6GBM - chains B and A; structure by solution NMR.

# Chain B
Name: RNA-binding protein FUS
Organism: Homo sapiens
UniProtKB: P35637 (FUS_HUMAN); residues 280-377 here = UniProt positions 280-377
Sequence (102 residues; numbered 276 to 377; the number before each row is that of its first residue):
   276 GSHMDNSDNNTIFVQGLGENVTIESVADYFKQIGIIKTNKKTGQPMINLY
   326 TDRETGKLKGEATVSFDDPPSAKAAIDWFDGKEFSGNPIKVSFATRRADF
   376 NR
Construct notes: expression tag (276-279)
From the paper describing this entry:
  - binding site for the 23-nt RNA strand (chain A): Asp-283, Asn-284, Asn-285, Thr-286, Phe-288, Asn-314, Lys-315, Lys-316, Asn-323, Tyr-325, Thr-326, Arg-328, Lys-334, Thr-338, Thr-370, Arg-371, Arg-372, Ala-373, Asn-376
  - mutagenesis - F288A/K315A/K316A/Y325A (4 to 5-fold), K315A/K316A (2 to 3-fold), R371A/R372A (3 fold): decreased binding to the 23-nt RNA strand (chain A)
  - mutagenesis - N314A/Q319A/M321A: unchanged binding to the 23-nt RNA strand (chain A)

# Chain A
Molecule: 23-nt RNA strand
Sequence (23 nucleotides; each row starts with the number of its first residue):
     1 GGCAGAUUACAAUUCUAUUUGCC

# Interface between chain B and chain A
Contacting residue pairs - 38 pairs, chain B then chain A:
  Asp-283(B) / C15(A)  base contact
  Asn-284(B) / C15(A)  base contact
  Asn-285(B) / C15(A)  base contact
  Thr-286(B) / C15(A)  sugar contact
  Phe-288(B) / U14(A)  base contact
  Lys-312(B) / G2(A)  phosphate contact
  Lys-315(B) / C3(A)  phosphate contact
  Lys-315(B) / A4(A)  phosphate contact
  Lys-316(B) / U16(A)  base contact
  Lys-316(B) / A17(A)  phosphate contact
  Lys-316(B) / U18(A)  base contact
  Thr-317(B) / U16(A)  base contact
  Leu-324(B) / A12(A)  base contact
  Tyr-325(B) / A12(A)  base contact
  Tyr-325(B) / U13(A)  base contact
  Tyr-325(B) / U14(A)  sugar contact
  Tyr-325(B) / C15(A)  phosphate contact
  Thr-326(B) / U13(A)  base contact
  Asp-327(B) / U13(A)  base contact
  Arg-328(B) / A12(A)  phosphate contact
  Arg-328(B) / U13(A)  base contact
  Lys-334(B) / U13(A)  base contact
  Glu-336(B) / U14(A)  phosphate contact
  Thr-338(B) / U14(A)  sugar contact
  Thr-338(B) / C15(A)  sugar contact
  Ser-340(B) / C15(A)  base contact
  Ala-369(B) / U14(A)  base contact
  Thr-370(B) / U14(A)  sugar contact
  Thr-370(B) / C15(A)  base contact
  Arg-371(B) / U14(A)  sugar contact
  Arg-371(B) / C15(A)  base contact
  Arg-372(B) / U13(A)  phosphate contact
  Arg-372(B) / U14(A)  phosphate contact
  Arg-372(B) / C15(A)  phosphate contact
  Ala-373(B) / U13(A)  phosphate contact
  Ala-373(B) / C15(A)  phosphate contact
  Asn-376(B) / U13(A)  phosphate contact
  Arg-377(B) / U16(A)  phosphate contact
Other interface residues (no listed pair), chain B (29 interface residues in all): Asn-314, Met-321, Asn-323, Phe-368

# In short
Chain B and chain A form an interface of 29 and 10 residues respectively. From the paper: a binding site for
the 23-nt RNA strand (chain A) at Asp-283(B), Asn-284(B) and Asn-285(B) among others; F288A/K315A/K316A/Y325A,
K315A/K316A and R371A/R372A of chain B reduce binding to the 23-nt RNA strand (chain A).
Chain B is RNA-binding protein FUS (Homo sapiens) and chain A is a 23-nt RNA strand; the structure, Solution
structure of FUS-RRM bound to stem-loop RNA, was determined by solution NMR (same publication as 6G99).
